Entry 3KFA (X-ray diffraction, 1.22 A resolution); this record covers chain A.

Chain A:
Molecule: Tyrosine-protein kinase ABL1
Organism: Mus musculus
Notes: EC 2.7.10.2
UniProtKB: P00520 (ABL1_MOUSE); residue numbers follow UniProt; this construct covers 229-515
Sequence (288 residues; row label = number of the first residue in the row):
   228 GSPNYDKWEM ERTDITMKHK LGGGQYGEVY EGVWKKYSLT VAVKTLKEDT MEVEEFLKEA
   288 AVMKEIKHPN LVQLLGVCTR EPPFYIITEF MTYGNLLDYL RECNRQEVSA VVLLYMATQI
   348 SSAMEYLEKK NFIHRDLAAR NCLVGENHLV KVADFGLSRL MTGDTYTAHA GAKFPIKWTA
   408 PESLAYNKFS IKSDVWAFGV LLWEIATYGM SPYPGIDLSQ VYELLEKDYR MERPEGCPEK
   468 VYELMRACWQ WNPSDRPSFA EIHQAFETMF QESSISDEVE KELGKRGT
Disordered / not traced: 512-515
Sequence notes: expression tag (228)
Small-molecule neighbours: B91 (3-{(E)-2-[6-(cyclopropylamino)-9H-purin-9-yl]ethenyl}-4-methyl-N-[3-(4-methyl-1H-imidazol-1-yl)-5-(trifluoromethyl)phenyl]benzamide): Leu248, Val256, Ala269, Val270, Lys271, Glu282, Glu286, Val289, Met290, Ile293, Leu298, Val299, Ile313, Thr315, Glu316, Phe317, Met318, Thr319, Tyr320, Gly321, Leu354, Phe359, His361, Leu370, Val379, Ala380, Asp381, Phe382

Summary:
Ligands of chain A: compound B91.
Chain A is Tyrosine-protein kinase ABL1 (Mus musculus); the structure, Structural analysis of DFG-in and
DFG-out dual Src-Abl inhibitors sharing a common vinyl purine template, was determined by X-ray diffraction,
deposited together with 3KF4.
